Entry 5OUZ (X-ray diffraction, 2.08 A resolution); this record covers chain A.

# Chain A
Molecule: Ferritin
Organism: Synechococcus sp. CC9311
Notes: EC 1.16.3.2
UniProt: Q0I9X8 (Q0I9X8_SYNS3); residues 1-182 here = UniProt positions 1-182
Sequence (182 residues; numbered 1 to 182; the number before each row is that of its first residue):
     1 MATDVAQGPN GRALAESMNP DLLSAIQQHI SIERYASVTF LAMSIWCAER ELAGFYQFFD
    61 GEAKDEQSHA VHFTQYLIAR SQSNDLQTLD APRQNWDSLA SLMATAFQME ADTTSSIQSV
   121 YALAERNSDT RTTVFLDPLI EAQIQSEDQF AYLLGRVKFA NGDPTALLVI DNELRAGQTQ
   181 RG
Unresolved in the structure: 1-4
Differences from the reference sequence: engineered mutation F40 (Tyr in Q0I9X8)
What the authors report for this chain:
  - mutagenesis - E33A, E110A: abolished catalytic activity

# Summary
The paper reports that E33A and E110A abolish catalytic activity.
Chain A is Ferritin (Synechococcus sp. CC9311); the structure, Metal free structure of Y40F SynFtn, was
determined by X-ray diffraction, deposited together with 5OUW, 6GKA, 6GKB and 6GKC.
